PDB entry 5Q19 | X-ray diffraction, 1.98 A resolution | chains A and B

# Chain A
Name: Bile acid receptor
From: Homo sapiens
UniProt: Q96RI1 (NR1H4_HUMAN); residues 248-476 here correspond to UniProt positions 258-486 (UniProt number = residue number + 10)
Amino-acid sequence (233 residues; numbered 244 to 476; the number before each row is that of its first residue):
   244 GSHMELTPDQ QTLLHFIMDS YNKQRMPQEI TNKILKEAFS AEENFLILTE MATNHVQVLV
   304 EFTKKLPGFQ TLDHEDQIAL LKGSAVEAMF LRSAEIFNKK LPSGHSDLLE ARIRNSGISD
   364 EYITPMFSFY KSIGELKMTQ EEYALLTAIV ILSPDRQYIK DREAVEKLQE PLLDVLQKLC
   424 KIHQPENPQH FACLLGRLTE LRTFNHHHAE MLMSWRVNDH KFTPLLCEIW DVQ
Unresolved in the structure: 244-246
Sequence notes: expression tag (244-247); conflict Ala281 (Glu291 in Q96RI1), Ala354 (Glu364 in Q96RI1)
Ligand contacts: 9N1 ((2S)-N,2-dicyclohexyl-2-[2-(2,4-dimethoxyphenyl)-1H-benzimidazol-1-yl]acetamide): Ile273, Ile277, Asn287, Ile290, Leu291, Met294, Ala295, His298, Met332, Phe333, Arg335, Ser336, Ile339, Phe340, Leu352, Ile356, Ser359, Ile361, Met369, Tyr373, His451, Met454, Leu455, Trp458
Swiss-Prot annotation at these positions:
  - binding site (chenodeoxycholate): Arg335, Tyr365, Tyr373, His451
  - modified residue: Thr446 (Phosphothreonine)
  - cross-link: Lys279 (Glycyl lysine isopeptide (Lys-Gly) (interchain with G-Cter in SUMO1))

# Chain B
Name: Coactivator peptide src-1 HD3
UniProt: A8K1V4 (A8K1V4_HUMAN); numbering as in UniProt (aligned over 744-757)
Amino-acid sequence (14 residues; each row starts with the number of its first residue):
   744 KDHQLLRYLL DKDE
Unresolved in the structure: 744, 756-757

# Chain A / chain B interface
Pairs across the interface (23):
  Val303(A) - Leu752(B)
  Glu304(A) - Leu752(B)
  Glu304(A) - Lys755(B)  salt bridge
  Lys307(A) - Leu752(B)  hydrogen bond (side chain-backbone)
  Lys307(A) - Leu753(B)
  Lys307(A) - Lys755(B)
  Phe312(A) - Leu753(B)  hydrophobic
  Glu318(A) - Arg750(B)  salt bridge
  Gln320(A) - Leu753(B)
  Ile321(A) - His746(B)
  Ile321(A) - Leu749(B)
  Ile321(A) - Arg750(B)
  Ile321(A) - Leu753(B)  hydrophobic
  Leu324(A) - Leu753(B)  hydrophobic
  Lys325(A) - His746(B)  hydrogen bond
  Pro467(A) - Leu748(B)
  Leu468(A) - Leu748(B)
  Leu468(A) - Leu752(B)  hydrophobic
  Glu471(A) - His746(B)
  Glu471(A) - Gln747(B)  hydrogen bond (side chain-backbone)
  Glu471(A) - Leu748(B)  hydrogen bond (side chain-backbone)
  Glu471(A) - Leu749(B)  hydrogen bond (side chain-backbone)
  Ile472(A) - Leu749(B)  hydrophobic
Interface residues without a listed pair, chain B (9 interface residues in all): Asp745

# Overview
13 residues of chain A and 9 residues of chain B are in contact, with 5 hydrogen bonds and 2 salt bridges.
Polar pairs include Glu304(A)-Lys755(B), Glu318(A)-Arg750(B) and Lys307(A)-Leu752(B). Chain A binds compound
9N1. Curated annotation (UniProt) lists 4 chenodeoxycholate-binding residues on chain A.
Chain A is Bile acid receptor (Homo sapiens) and chain B is Coactivator peptide src-1 HD3; the structure,
Ligand binding to FARNESOID-X-RECEPTOR, was determined by X-ray diffraction together with 5Q0I, 5Q0J, 5Q0K,
5Q0L, 5Q0M, 5Q0N and 30 further entries from the same study.
